4XXD - chains B and C of the 3 polymer chains in the assembly; structure by X-ray diffraction, 2.41 A resolution.

== Chain B ==
Protein: Fab Heavy Chain
Organism: Homo sapiens
Notes: antibody fragment or engineered binder
Chain sequence (223 residues; each row starts with the number of its first residue; a row labelled like 82A-82C holds insertion residues (82A, then the next letters in order)):
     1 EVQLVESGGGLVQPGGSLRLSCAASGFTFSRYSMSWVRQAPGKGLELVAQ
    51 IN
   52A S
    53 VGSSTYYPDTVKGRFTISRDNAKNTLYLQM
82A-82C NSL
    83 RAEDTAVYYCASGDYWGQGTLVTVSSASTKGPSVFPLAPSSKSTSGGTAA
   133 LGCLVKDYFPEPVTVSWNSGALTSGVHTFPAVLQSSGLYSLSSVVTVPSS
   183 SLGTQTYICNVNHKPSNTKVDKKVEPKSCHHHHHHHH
Disordered / not traced: 1, 124-128, 209-219
Cystine bridges: Cys135-Cys191

== Chain C ==
Protein: Amyloid-beta fragment
UniProtKB: P05067 (A4_HUMAN); residues 12-28 here correspond to UniProt positions 683-699 (UniProt number = residue number + 671)
Chain sequence (17 residues; row label = number of the first residue in the row):
    12 VHHQKLVFFAEDVGSNK
Disordered / not traced: 12-15, 27-28
Reported in the primary citation:
  - contacts within the chain: Lys16-Leu17 (hydrogen bond), Leu17-Phe19 (backbone contact), Phe20-Asp23, Ala21-Val24, Asp23-Ser26
  - conformationally variable residues: Phe19

== Chain B / chain C interface ==
Contacting residue pairs - 15 pairs, chain B then chain C:
  Phe27(B) - Lys16(C)
  Tyr32(B) - Lys16(C)
  Tyr32(B) - Leu17(C)
  Tyr32(B) - Asp23(C)
  Ser33(B) - Phe20(C)
  Ser33(B) - Asp23(C)  hydrogen bond
  Ser35(B) - Phe20(C)
  Gln50(B) - Phe20(C)
  Ser94(B) - Lys16(C)
  Ser94(B) - Phe19(C)
  Ser94(B) - Phe20(C)
  Gly95(B) - Phe19(C)
  Asp96(B) - Lys16(C)  salt bridge
  Asp96(B) - Leu17(C)  hydrogen bond (side chain-backbone)
  Asp96(B) - Phe19(C)
Also at the interface, not in a pair above, chain B (13 interface residues in all): Arg31, Asn52, Ser52A, Ala93, Tyr97
Also at the interface, not in a pair above, chain C (8 interface residues in all): Val18, Glu22, Ser26
The authors on this interface:
  - residue pairs: Phe27(B)-Lys16(C), Tyr32(B)-Lys16(C), Tyr32(B)-Asp23(C), Ser33(B)-Asp23(C) (hydrogen bond), Ser94(B)-Lys16(C), Asp96(B)-Lys16(C) (hydrogen bond), Asp96(B)-Leu17(C)
  - epitope / paratope residues, chain B: Phe27(B), Tyr32(B), Ser33(B), Ser94(B), Gly95(B), Asp96(B)
  - epitope / paratope residues, chain C: Lys16(C), Leu17(C), Phe20(C), Asp23(C)

== Overview ==
13 residues of chain B face 8 of chain C across their interface, with 2 hydrogen bonds and 1 salt bridge.
Polar pairs include Asp96(B)-Lys16(C), Ser33(B)-Asp23(C) and Asp96(B)-Leu17(C). The authors report contacts
between Phe27(B) and Lys16(C), Tyr32(B) and Lys16(C) and Tyr32(B) and Asp23(C) among others; hydrogen bonds
between Ser33(B) and Asp23(C) and Asp96(B) and Lys16(C). The paper reports epitope/paratope residues Phe27(B),
Tyr32(B) and Lys16(C) among others; conformational variability at Phe19(C).
Here chain B is Fab Heavy Chain (Homo sapiens) and chain C is Amyloid-beta fragment. Entry 4XXD (Crystal
Structure of mid-region amyloid beta capture by solanezumab) was determined by X-ray diffraction.
